PDB entry 7D98 | X-ray diffraction, 3.60 A resolution | chains P and H of the 6 polymer chains in the assembly

[Chain P]
Molecule: LysR-type regulatory protein
Source organism: Cupriavidus necator
Reference sequence: Q9WXC7 (Q9WXC7_CUPNE); residue numbers follow UniProt; this construct covers 1-294
Amino-acid sequence (294 residues; each row starts with the number of its first residue):
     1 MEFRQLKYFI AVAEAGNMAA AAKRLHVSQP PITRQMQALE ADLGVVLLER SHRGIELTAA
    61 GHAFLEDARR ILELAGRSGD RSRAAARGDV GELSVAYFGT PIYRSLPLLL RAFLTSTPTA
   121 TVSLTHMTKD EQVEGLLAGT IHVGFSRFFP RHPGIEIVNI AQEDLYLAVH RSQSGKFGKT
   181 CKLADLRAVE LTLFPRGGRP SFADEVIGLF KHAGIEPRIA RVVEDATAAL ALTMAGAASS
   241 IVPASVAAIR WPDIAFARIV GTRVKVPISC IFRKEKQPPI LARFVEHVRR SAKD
Unresolved in the structure: 51-54, 293-294

[Chain H]
Molecule: 56-nt DNA strand
Sequence (56 nucleotides; numbered 0 to 55; the number before each row is that of its first residue; numbering starts at 0):
     0 TGCCATGCCG TCCAATACCA AATTAGTCAG CCATCGTTAC GGTTTGCGTA ATATAG
Unresolved in the structure: 17-43, 51-55

[Interface between chain P and chain H]
Contacting residue pairs (11):
  Arg4(P) - DA13(H)  salt bridge to the phosphate
  Arg4(P) - DA14(H)  salt bridge to the phosphate
  Tyr8(P) - DA14(H)  hydrogen bond to the phosphate
  Val27(P) - DT15(H)  phosphate contact
  Ser28(P) - DT15(H)  hydrogen bond to the phosphate
  Pro30(P) - DT15(H)  base contact
  Pro30(P) - DA16(H)  base contact
  Pro31(P) - DA14(H)  phosphate contact
  Pro31(P) - DT15(H)  base contact
  Gln35(P) - DA13(H)  hydrogen bond to the phosphate
  Gln35(P) - DA14(H)  phosphate contact
Also at the interface, not in a pair above, chain P (8 interface residues in all): His26

[In short]
8 residues of chain P and 4 residues of chain H are in contact, with 3 hydrogen bonds and 2 salt bridges.
Polar contacts include Tyr8(P)-DA14(H), Ser28(P)-DT15(H) and Gln35(P)-DA13(H).
Chain P is LysR-type regulatory protein (Cupriavidus necator) and chain H is a 56-nt DNA strand; the
structure, Crystal structure of full-length CbnR complexed with the target DNA complex, was determined by
X-ray diffraction.
